PDB entry 9HVM | electron microscopy, 8.10 A resolution (very low resolution: no residue pairs are listed; an interface is given only as per-side residue counts) | chains C and D of the 16 polymer chains in the assembly

[Chain C]
Protein: Ribulose bisphosphate carboxylase large chain
From: Chlamydomonas reinhardtii
Notes: EC 4.1.1.39
UniProt: P00877 (RBL_CHLRE); residue numbers follow UniProt; this construct covers 7-475
Chain sequence (469 residues; row label = number of the first residue in the row):
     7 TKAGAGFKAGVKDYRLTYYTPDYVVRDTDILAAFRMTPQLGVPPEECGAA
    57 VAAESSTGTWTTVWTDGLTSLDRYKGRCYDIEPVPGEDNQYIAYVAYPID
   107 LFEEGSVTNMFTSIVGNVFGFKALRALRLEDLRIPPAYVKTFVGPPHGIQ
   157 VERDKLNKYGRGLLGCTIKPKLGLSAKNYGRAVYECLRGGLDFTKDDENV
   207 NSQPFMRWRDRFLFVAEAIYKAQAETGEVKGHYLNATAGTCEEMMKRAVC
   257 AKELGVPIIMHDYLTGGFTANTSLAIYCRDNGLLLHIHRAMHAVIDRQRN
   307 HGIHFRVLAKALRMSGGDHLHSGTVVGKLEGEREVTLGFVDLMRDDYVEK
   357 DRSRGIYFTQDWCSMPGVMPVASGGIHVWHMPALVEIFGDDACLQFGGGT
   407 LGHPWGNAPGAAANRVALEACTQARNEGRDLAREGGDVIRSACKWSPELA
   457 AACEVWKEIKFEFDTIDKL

[Chain D]
Protein: Ribulose bisphosphate carboxylase small subunit, chloroplastic 1
From: Chlamydomonas reinhardtii
UniProt: P00873 (RBS1_CHLRE); numbering as in UniProt (aligned over 46-177)
Chain sequence (132 residues; numbered 46 to 177; the number before each row is that of its first residue):
    46 MMVWTPVNNKMFETFSYLPPLTDEQIAAQVDYIVANGWIPCLEFAEADKA
    96 YVSNESAIRFGSVSCLYYDNRYWTMWKLPMFGCRDPMQVLREIVACTKAF
   146 PDAYVRLVAFDNQKQVQIMGFLVQRPKTARDF

[How chain C and chain D interact]
At this resolution (8 A) residue pairs are not listed: 10 residues of chain C and 10 of chain D lie at the interface.

[In short]
The chain C/chain D interface involves 10 residues from each chain.
Here chain C is Ribulose bisphosphate carboxylase large chain and chain D is Ribulose bisphosphate carboxylase
small subunit, chloroplastic 1, both from Chlamydomonas reinhardtii. Entry 9HVM (In-cell Structure of Pyrenoid
Rubisco) was determined by electron microscopy.
